PDB entry 6H68 | electron microscopy, 4.60 A resolution (low resolution: residue-level contacts below are approximate; hydrogen-bond / salt-bridge calls are withheld) | chains B and J of the 17 polymer chains in the assembly

# Chain B
Molecule: DNA-directed RNA polymerase I subunit RPA135
Source organism: Saccharomyces cerevisiae (strain ATCC 204508 / S288c)
Notes: EC 2.7.7.6
UniProt: P22138 (RPA2_YEAST); residue numbers follow UniProt; this construct covers 1-1203
Chain sequence (1203 residues; row label = number of the first residue in the row):
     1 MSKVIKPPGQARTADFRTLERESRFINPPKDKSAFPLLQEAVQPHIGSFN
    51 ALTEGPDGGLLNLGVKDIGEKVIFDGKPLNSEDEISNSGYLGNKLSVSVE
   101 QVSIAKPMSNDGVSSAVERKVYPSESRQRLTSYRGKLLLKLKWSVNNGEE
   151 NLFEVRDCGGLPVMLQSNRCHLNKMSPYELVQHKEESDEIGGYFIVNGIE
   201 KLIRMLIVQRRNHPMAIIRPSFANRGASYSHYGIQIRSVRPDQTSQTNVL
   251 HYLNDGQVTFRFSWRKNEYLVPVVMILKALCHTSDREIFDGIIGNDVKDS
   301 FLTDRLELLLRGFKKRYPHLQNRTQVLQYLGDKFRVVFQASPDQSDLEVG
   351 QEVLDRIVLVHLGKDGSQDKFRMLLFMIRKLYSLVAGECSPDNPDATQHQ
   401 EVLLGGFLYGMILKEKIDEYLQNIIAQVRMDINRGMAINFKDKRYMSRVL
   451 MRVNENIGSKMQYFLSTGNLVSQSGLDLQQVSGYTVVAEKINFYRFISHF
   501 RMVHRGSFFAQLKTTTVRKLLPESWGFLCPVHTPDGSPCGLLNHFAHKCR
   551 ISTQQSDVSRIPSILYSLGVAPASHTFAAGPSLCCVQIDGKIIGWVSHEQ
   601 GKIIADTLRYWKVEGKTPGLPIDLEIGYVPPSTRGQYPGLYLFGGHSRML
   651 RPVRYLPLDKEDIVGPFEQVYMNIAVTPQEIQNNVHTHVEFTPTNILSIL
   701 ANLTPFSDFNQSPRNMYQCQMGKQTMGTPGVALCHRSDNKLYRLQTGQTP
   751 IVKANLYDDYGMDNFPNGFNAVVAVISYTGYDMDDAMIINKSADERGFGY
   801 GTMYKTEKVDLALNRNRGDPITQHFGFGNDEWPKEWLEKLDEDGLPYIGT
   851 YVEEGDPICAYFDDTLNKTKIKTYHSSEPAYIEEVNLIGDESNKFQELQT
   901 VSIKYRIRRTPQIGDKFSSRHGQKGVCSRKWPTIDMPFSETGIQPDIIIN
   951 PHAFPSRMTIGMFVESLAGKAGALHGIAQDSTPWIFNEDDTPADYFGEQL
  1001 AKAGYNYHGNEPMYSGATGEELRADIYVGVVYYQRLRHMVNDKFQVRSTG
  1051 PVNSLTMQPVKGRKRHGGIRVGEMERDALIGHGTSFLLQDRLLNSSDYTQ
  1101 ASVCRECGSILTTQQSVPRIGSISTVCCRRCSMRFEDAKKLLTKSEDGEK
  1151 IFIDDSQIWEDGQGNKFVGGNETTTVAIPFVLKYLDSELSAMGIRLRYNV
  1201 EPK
Unresolved in the structure: 1-10, 81-85, 815-817, 1142-1151
Bound ions: Zn2+: C1104, C1107, C1128, C1131

# Chain J
Molecule: DNA-directed RNA polymerases I, II, and III subunit RPABC5
Source organism: Saccharomyces cerevisiae (strain ATCC 204508 / S288c)
UniProt: P22139 (RPAB5_YEAST); residues 1-70 here = UniProt positions 1-70
Chain sequence (70 residues; numbered 1 to 70; the number before each row is that of its first residue):
     1 MIVPVRCFSCGKVVGDKWESYLNLLQEDELDEGTALSRLGLKRYCCRRMI
    51 LTHVDLIEKFLRYNPLEKRD
Unresolved in the structure: 70
Bound ions: Zn2+: C7, C10, C46

# Chain B / chain J interface
Pairs across the interface - 69 pairs, chain B then chain J:
  R12(B) with E32(J)
  F16(B) with L51(J)
  L19(B) with L25(J); Q26(J)
  R21(B) with H53(J); V54(J); D55(J)
  E22(B) with D55(J); E58(J)
  F25(B) with V54(J); D55(J)
  I26(B) with E58(J); R62(J)
  P28(B) with R62(J)
  Y178(B) with R62(J)
  V181(B) with R62(J); Y63(J)
  Q182(B) with R69(J)
  K184(B) with R69(J)
  E185(B) with Y63(J)
  E186(B) with Y63(J)
  S187(B) with K59(J); Y63(J)
  T728(B) with L56(J)
  G730(B) with F60(J)
  V731(B) with L56(J); K59(J); F60(J); Y63(J)
  C734(B) with Y63(J)
  H735(B) with Y63(J)
  R743(B) with F60(J)
  Q745(B) with M1(J)
  T746(B) with F8(J)
  Q748(B) with F8(J); T52(J)
  T749(B) with T52(J); V54(J)
  I751(B) with T52(J)
  N764(B) with L56(J)
  N770(B) with R48(J); T52(J)
  V772(B) with R48(J)
  S792(B) with F8(J)
  A793(B) with F8(J)
  R796(B) with R6(J); C7(J); F8(J); S9(J); C10(J); G11(J)
  G797(B) with F8(J)
  I943(B) with R43(J); Y44(J); C45(J)
  Q944(B) with S9(J)
  D946(B) with S9(J); R48(J)
  K970(B) with Y44(J)
  A973(B) with Y44(J); R47(J)
  L974(B) with Y44(J); R47(J)
  H975(B) with G33(J); R47(J)
  G976(B) with E32(J); L51(J)
  Y1005(B) with Y44(J)
  E1011(B) with Y44(J)
Interface residues without a listed pair, chain B (54 interface residues in all): T18, L733, G747, D763, P766, F769, A771, T941, P945, G972, V1028

# Overview
The interface between chain B and chain J involves 54 residues on one side and 28 on the other. C1104(B),
C1107(B), C1128(B) and C1131(B) form the Zn2+ site.
Here chain B is DNA-directed RNA polymerase I subunit RPA135 and chain J is DNA-directed RNA polymerases I,
II, and III subunit RPABC5, both from Saccharomyces cerevisiae (strain ATCC 204508 / S288c). Entry 6H68 (Yeast
RNA polymerase I elongation complex stalled by cyclobutane pyrimidine dimer (CPD) with fully-ordered A49) was
determined by electron microscopy, deposited together with 6H67.
